Entry 1LIE (X-ray diffraction, 1.60 A resolution); this record covers chain A.

# Chain A
Protein: Adipocyte lipid-binding protein
Organism: Mus musculus
UniProtKB: P04117 (FABPA_MOUSE); residues 1-131 here = UniProt positions 1-131
Amino-acid sequence (131 residues; row label = number of the first residue in the row):
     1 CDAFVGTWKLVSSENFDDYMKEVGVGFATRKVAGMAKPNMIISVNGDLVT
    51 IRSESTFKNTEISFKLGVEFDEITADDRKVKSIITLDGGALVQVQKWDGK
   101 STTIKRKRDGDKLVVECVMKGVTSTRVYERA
Modified / non-standard residues: Cys117 (cysteinesulfonic acid; OCS)
Small-molecule neighbours: propanoic acid (PPI): Ser13, Glu14, Asn15, Phe16, Asp17
Swiss-Prot annotation at these positions:
  - modified residue: Ser13 (Phosphoserine)

# Overview
Bound to chain A: propanoic acid.
Chain A is Adipocyte lipid-binding protein (Mus musculus); the structure, X-ray crystallographic structures of
adipocyte lipid binding protein complexed with palmitate and hexadecanesulfonic acid. properties of ..., was
determined by X-ray diffraction together with 1LIC from the same study.
